Entry 5FGK (X-ray diffraction, 2.36 A resolution); this record covers chains A and B.

Chain A:
Name: Cyclin-dependent kinase 8
From: Homo sapiens
Notes: EC 2.7.11.22, 2.7.11.23; fragment: kinase domain, residues 3-405
UniProt: P49336 (CDK8_HUMAN); numbering as in UniProt (aligned over 1-362)
Chain sequence (364 residues; numbered -1 to 362; the number before each row is that of its first residue; numbers below 1 keep their minus sign (Asp-1 is residue -1)):
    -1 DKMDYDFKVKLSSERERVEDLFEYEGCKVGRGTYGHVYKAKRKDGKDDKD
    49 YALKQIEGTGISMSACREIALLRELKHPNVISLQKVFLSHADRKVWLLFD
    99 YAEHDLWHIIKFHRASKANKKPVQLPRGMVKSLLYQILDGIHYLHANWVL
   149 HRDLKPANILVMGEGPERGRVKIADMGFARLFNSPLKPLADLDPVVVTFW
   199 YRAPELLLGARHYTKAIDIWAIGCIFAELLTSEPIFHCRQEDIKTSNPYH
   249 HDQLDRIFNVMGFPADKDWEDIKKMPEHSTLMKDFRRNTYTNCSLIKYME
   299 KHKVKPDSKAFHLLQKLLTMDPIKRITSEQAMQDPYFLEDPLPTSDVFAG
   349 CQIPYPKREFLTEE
Disordered / not traced: -1 to 0, 114-120, 178-194, 239-245
Sequence notes: expression tag (-1 to 0)
Ligand contacts: 5XG (8-[3-(3-azanyl-2H-indazol-6-yl)-5-chloranyl-pyridin-4-yl]-2,8-diazaspiro[4.5]decan-1-one): Val27, Gly28, Tyr32, Val35, Ala50, Lys52, Ile79, Phe97, Asp98, Tyr99, Ala100, Asp103, Leu158, Ala172, Asp173, Arg356
From the paper describing this entry:
  - binding site for 5XG: Phe97, Asp98

Chain B:
Name: Cyclin-C
From: Homo sapiens
UniProt: P24863 (CCNC_HUMAN); residue numbers follow UniProt; this construct covers 1-264
Chain sequence (266 residues; each row starts with the number of its first residue; numbers below 1 keep their minus sign (Lys-1 is residue -1)):
    -1 KAMAGNFWQSSHYLQWILDKQDLLKERQKDLKFLSEEEYWKLQIFFTNVI
    49 QALGEHLKLRQQVIATATVYFKRFYARYSLKSIDPVLMAPTCVFLASKVE
    99 EFGVVSNTRLIAAATSVLKTRFSYAFPKEFPYRMNHILECEFYLLELMDC
   149 CLIVYHPYRPLLQYVQDMGQEDMLLPLAWRIVNDTYRTDLCLLYPPFMIA
   199 LACLHVACVVQQKDARQWFAELSVDMEKILEIIRVILKLYEQWKNFDERK
   249 EMATILSKMPKPKPPP
Sequence notes: expression tag (-1 to 0)

How chain A and chain B interact:
Contacting residue pairs - 66 pairs, chain A then chain B:
  Met1(A) with Ser80(B); Ile81(B), hydrophobic; Glu137(B); Tyr141(B), hydrophobic; Lys261(B)
  Asp2(A) with Lys79(B); Ser80(B), hydrogen bond (backbone-backbone); Pro260(B); Lys261(B), hydrogen bond (side chain-backbone)
  Tyr3(A) with Lys261(B), hydrogen bond (backbone-backbone); Pro262(B); Pro263(B), hydrophobic; Pro264(B)
  Asp4(A) with Lys261(B), salt bridge
  Phe5(A) with Phe72(B), hydrophobic; Tyr76(B), hydrophobic; Ser80(B); Tyr141(B), hydrophobic
  Lys6(A) with Tyr141(B)
  Leu9(A) with Tyr76(B); Tyr141(B), hydrophobic; Glu144(B)
  Arg13(A) with Glu144(B), salt bridge
  Ile59(A) with Lys96(B), hydrogen bond (backbone-side chain); Glu139(B); Phe140(B), hydrophobic; Leu143(B), hydrophobic
  Met61(A) with Ser95(B); Lys96(B); Glu99(B); Phe100(B); Gly101(B); Val102(B), hydrogen bond (side chain-backbone)
  Cys64(A) with Lys96(B); Val97(B), hydrophobic; Leu150(B)
  Arg65(A) with Val97(B), hydrogen bond (side chain-backbone); Glu99(B)
  Ile67(A) with Cys148(B), hydrophobic
  Ala68(A) with Leu150(B), hydrophobic; Ile151(B)
  Arg71(A) with Gln13(B), hydrogen bond; Asp147(B), salt bridge; Cys148(B); Cys149(B)
  Glu72(A) with Met1(B); Asn4(B); Ser8(B); Ser9(B), hydrogen bond; Ile151(B)
  Leu73(A) with Met1(B), hydrophobic
  Val84(A) with Cys148(B), hydrophobic
  Leu86(A) with Phe140(B); Glu144(B)
  Ser87(A) with Phe140(B)
  His88(A) with Phe140(B); Glu144(B), salt bridge
  Arg91(A) with Leu136(B), hydrogen bond (side chain-backbone); Glu139(B), salt bridge; Phe140(B)
  Asn145(A) with Ala0(B); Met1(B), hydrogen bond (backbone-backbone); Asn4(B)
  Trp146(A) with Lys-1(B); Ala0(B)
  Val147(A) with Met1(B), hydrophobic
Also at the interface, not in a pair above, chain A (28 interface residues in all): Gly58, Lys92, Val93
Also at the interface, not in a pair above, chain B (40 interface residues in all): Leu85, Leu93, Glu98, Cys138

Overview:
Chain A and chain B form an interface of 28 and 40 residues respectively, with 10 hydrogen bonds and 5 salt
bridges. Polar pairs include Asp4(A)-Lys261(B), Arg13(A)-Glu144(B) and Arg71(A)-Asp147(B). Chain A binds
compound 5XG. From the paper: a binding site for 5XG at Phe97(A) and Asp98(A).
Chain A is Cyclin-dependent kinase 8 and chain B is Cyclin-C, both from Homo sapiens; the structure, CDK8-CYCC
IN COMPLEX WITH 8-[3-(3-Amino-1H-indazol-6-yl)-5-chloro- pyridine-4-yl]-2,8-diaza-spiro[4.5]decan-1-one, was
determined by X-ray diffraction (same publication as 5HBE, 5HBH and 5HBJ).
